1L6F - chains A and B; structure by X-ray diffraction, 2.00 A resolution.

# Chain A (and B)
Protein: alanine racemase
Source organism: Geobacillus stearothermophilus
Notes: EC 5.1.1.1; chain B of this document is another copy of the same molecule, construct and numbering; everything in this record applies to it too
Reference sequence: P10724 (ALR_BACST); residue numbers follow UniProt; this construct covers 1-388
Chain sequence (388 residues; each row starts with the number of its first residue):
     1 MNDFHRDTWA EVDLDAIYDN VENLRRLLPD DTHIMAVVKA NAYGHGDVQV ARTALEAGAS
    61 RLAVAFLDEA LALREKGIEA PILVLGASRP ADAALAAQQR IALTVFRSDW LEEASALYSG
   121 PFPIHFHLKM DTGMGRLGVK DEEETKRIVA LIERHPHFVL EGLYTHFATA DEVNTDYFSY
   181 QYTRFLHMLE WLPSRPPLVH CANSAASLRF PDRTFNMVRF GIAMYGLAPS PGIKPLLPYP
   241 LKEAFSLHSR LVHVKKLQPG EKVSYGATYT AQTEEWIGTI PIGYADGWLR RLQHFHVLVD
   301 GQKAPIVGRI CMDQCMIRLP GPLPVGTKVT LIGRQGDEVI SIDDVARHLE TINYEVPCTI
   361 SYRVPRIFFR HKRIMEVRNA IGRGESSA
Disordered / not traced: 1, 384-388
Differences from the reference sequence: modified residue (129)
Modified positions: Lys-129 (lysine nz-carboxylic acid; KCX)
Curated features (UniProtKB/Swiss-Prot):
  - active site (Proton acceptor): Lys-39, Tyr-265
  - binding site (substrate): Arg-136, Met-312
  - modified residue: Lys-39 (N6-(pyridoxal phosphate)lysine), Lys-129 (N6-carboxylysine)
Ligand contacts:
  - alanyl-pyridoxal-5'-phosphate (PP3), molecule 1: Val-37, Lys-39, Tyr-43, Leu-85, Lys-129, Arg-136, Tyr-164, His-166, Asn-203, Ser-204, Arg-219, Phe-220, Gly-221, Ile-222, Tyr-354
  - alanyl-pyridoxal-5'-phosphate (PP3), molecule 2: Tyr-265, Tyr-284, Cys-311, Met-312, Asp-313

# Interface between chain A and chain B
Contacting residue pairs - 140 pairs, chain A then chain B:
  Phe-4(A) with Asp-68(B); Arg-89(B), hydrogen bond (backbone-side chain)
  His-5(A) with Leu-67(B); Asp-68(B), hydrogen bond (backbone-side chain); Leu-71(B); Arg-89(B); Asp-92(B), salt bridge; Leu-95(B)
  Arg-6(A) with Phe-66(B); Asp-68(B); Arg-89(B), hydrogen bond (backbone-side chain)
  Asp-7(A) with Arg-89(B), salt bridge
  Lys-39(A) with Met-312(B); Asp-313(B), salt bridge
  Ala-40(A) with Ala-285(B), hydrophobic; Met-312(B), hydrophobic; Tyr-362(B); Arg-363(B)
  Asn-41(A) with Tyr-362(B), hydrogen bond (backbone-side chain)
  Tyr-43(A) with Met-312(B), hydrophobic
  Ala-65(A) with Asp-313(B)
  Phe-66(A) with Arg-6(B); Arg-363(B)
  Leu-67(A) with His-5(B)
  Asp-68(A) with Phe-4(B); His-5(B), hydrogen bond (side chain-backbone); Arg-6(B); Asn-379(B), hydrogen bond
  Glu-69(A) with Arg-363(B), salt bridge
  Leu-71(A) with His-5(B)
  Glu-75(A) with Arg-383(B)
  Ala-87(A) with Val-252(B), hydrophobic
  Arg-89(A) with Phe-4(B), hydrogen bond (side chain-backbone); His-5(B); Arg-6(B); Asp-7(B), salt bridge
  Asp-92(A) with His-5(B), salt bridge
  Leu-95(A) with His-5(B)
  Phe-106(A) with Val-252(B); His-253(B)
  Arg-107(A) with His-253(B), hydrogen bond; Val-254(B), hydrogen bond (side chain-backbone); Val-325(B)
  Asp-131(A) with Lys-255(B)
  Gly-133(A) with Lys-262(B)
  Met-134(A) with Val-263(B); Ser-264(B), hydrogen bond (backbone-backbone); Tyr-265(B); Cys-311(B), hydrophobic
  Gly-135(A) with Lys-255(B), hydrogen bond (backbone-side chain); Met-316(B)
  Arg-136(A) with His-253(B); Lys-255(B), hydrogen bond (backbone-side chain); Tyr-265(B); Thr-279(B), hydrogen bond (backbone-side chain); Cys-311(B), hydrogen bond; Gln-314(B); Met-316(B)
  Leu-137(A) with His-253(B); Gln-314(B)
  Gly-138(A) with His-253(B)
  Lys-140(A) with Leu-257(B); Glu-261(B), salt bridge
  His-166(A) with Tyr-265(B), hydrogen bond
  Phe-167(A) with Tyr-265(B)
  Ala-168(A) with Ser-264(B); Tyr-265(B); Gly-266(B), hydrogen bond (backbone-backbone)
  Thr-169(A) with Gly-266(B)
  Glu-172(A) with Gly-266(B)
  Tyr-177(A) with Lys-262(B)
  Val-252(A) with Ala-87(B), hydrophobic; Phe-106(B)
  His-253(A) with Phe-106(B); Arg-107(B), hydrogen bond; Arg-136(B); Leu-137(B); Gly-138(B)
  Val-254(A) with Arg-107(B), hydrogen bond (backbone-side chain)
  Lys-255(A) with Asp-131(B); Gly-135(B), hydrogen bond (side chain-backbone); Arg-136(B), hydrogen bond (side chain-backbone)
  Leu-257(A) with Lys-140(B)
  Glu-261(A) with Lys-140(B), salt bridge
  Lys-262(A) with Gly-133(B); Tyr-177(B)
  Val-263(A) with Met-134(B)
  Ser-264(A) with Met-134(B), hydrogen bond (backbone-backbone); Ala-168(B)
  Tyr-265(A) with Met-134(B), hydrophobic; Arg-136(B); His-166(B), hydrogen bond; Phe-167(B); Ala-168(B)
  Gly-266(A) with Ala-168(B), hydrogen bond (backbone-backbone); Thr-169(B); Glu-172(B)
  Thr-279(A) with Arg-136(B), hydrogen bond (side chain-backbone)
  Tyr-284(A) with Tyr-354(B); Glu-355(B)
  Ala-285(A) with Ala-40(B), hydrophobic
  Leu-289(A) with Leu-289(B), hydrophobic; Glu-355(B)
  Arg-290(A) with Thr-351(B), hydrogen bond; Ile-352(B); Glu-355(B), hydrogen bond (backbone-side chain)
  Arg-291(A) with Arg-291(B); Leu-349(B), hydrogen bond (side chain-backbone); Glu-350(B), salt bridge
  Cys-311(A) with Met-134(B), hydrophobic; Arg-136(B)
  Met-312(A) with Lys-39(B); Ala-40(B), hydrophobic; Tyr-43(B), hydrophobic; Cys-358(B), hydrophobic
  Asp-313(A) with Lys-39(B), salt bridge; Ala-65(B)
  Gln-314(A) with Arg-136(B); Leu-137(B)
  Met-316(A) with Gly-135(B); Arg-136(B)
  Val-325(A) with Arg-107(B)
  Leu-349(A) with Arg-291(B), hydrogen bond (backbone-side chain)
  Glu-350(A) with Arg-291(B), salt bridge
  Thr-351(A) with Arg-290(B), hydrogen bond
  Ile-352(A) with Arg-290(B)
  Tyr-354(A) with Tyr-284(B)
  Glu-355(A) with Tyr-284(B); Leu-289(B); Arg-290(B), hydrogen bond (side chain-backbone)
  Cys-358(A) with Met-312(B), hydrophobic
  Tyr-362(A) with Ala-40(B); Asn-41(B), hydrogen bond (side chain-backbone)
  Arg-363(A) with Ala-40(B); Phe-66(B); Glu-69(B), salt bridge
  Asn-379(A) with Asp-68(B), hydrogen bond
  Ile-381(A) with Phe-66(B), hydrophobic; Asp-68(B)
  Arg-383(A) with Glu-75(B)
Other interface residues (no listed pair), chain A (74 interface residues in all): Asp-3, Ala-267, Thr-359, Gly-382
Other interface residues (no listed pair), chain B (75 interface residues in all): Asp-3, Ala-72, Ala-267, Thr-359, Ile-381, Gly-382

# In short
74 residues of chain A and 75 residues of chain B are in contact; the contacts include 32 hydrogen bonds and
12 salt bridges. Polar pairs include His-5(A)/Asp-92(B), Asp-7(A)/Arg-89(B) and Lys-39(A)/Asp-313(B). Chain A
binds alanyl-pyridoxal-5'-phosphate.
Chain A and chain B are both alanine racemase (Geobacillus stearothermophilus); the structure, Alanine
racemase bound with N-(5'-phosphopyridoxyl)-L-alanine, was determined by X-ray diffraction, deposited together
with 1L6G.
